Entry 7F2P (electron microscopy, 3.00 A resolution); this record covers chains 1 and e of the 18 polymer chains in the assembly.

# Chain 1
Protein: Cement protein gp16
Organism: Helicobacter phage KHP40
Reference sequence: I7GUT5 (I7GUT5_9CAUD); residue numbers follow UniProt; this construct covers 1-124
Amino-acid sequence (124 residues; row label = number of the first residue in the row):
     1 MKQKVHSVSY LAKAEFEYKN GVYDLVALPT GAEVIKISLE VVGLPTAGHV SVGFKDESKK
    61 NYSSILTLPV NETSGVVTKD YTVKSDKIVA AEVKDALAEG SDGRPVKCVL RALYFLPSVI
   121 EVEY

# Chain e
Protein: KHP40 mcp
Organism: Helicobacter phage KHP40
Reference sequence: I7HFY0 (I7HFY0_9CAUD); residue numbers follow UniProt; this construct covers 1-386
Amino-acid sequence (386 residues; row label = number of the first residue in the row):
     1 MLEKLNNINF NNISNNPNLG IEVGREIQNA SWVKSPFFSI TGTGADRGVR LFSVASQQPF
    61 RPRIKAQLTG SGVSGNTDFE ANYDNLEILS QTIYPDAFGN SLRSKIKAYS ELERIDFIKE
   121 SVDSLTTWMN EERDKRIVAS LTNDFTNYLY NAAMNVATIR KAIFHARNGL KADNSKAFPI
   181 KPIRATMQSV GNVVVQNTSY IILLDSYQAN QLKADSEFKE LRKLYAFAGE DKGMLYSGLL
   241 GVIDNCPVID AGVWNKLNVG MPNSSISDSD FTRYLNKANV SNIVTPMQLK EKLNQEKLNQ
   301 EKLNQEKLKN KDISIGCLIG ASAVLLAGSK ETRFYIDETV DAGRKSLVGV DCLLGVSKAR
   361 YQSTDGVVTP YDNQDYAVIG LVSNME
Unresolved in the structure: 1-5, 297-311

# Interface between chain 1 and chain e
Residue-residue contacts - 14 pairs, chain 1 then chain e:
  Met1(1) with Ile8(e), hydrophobic; Asn9(e), hydrogen bond (backbone-backbone); Phe10(e); Asn12(e), hydrogen bond (backbone-side chain)
  Lys2(1) with Asn7(e); Ile8(e); Asn9(e), hydrogen bond (backbone-backbone); Asn11(e); Asn12(e), hydrogen bond (side chain-backbone)
  Gln3(1) with Asn6(e); Asn7(e); Ile8(e)
  Lys4(1) with Asn6(e)
  Glu123(1) with Asn12(e)

# Summary
5 residues of chain 1 face 7 of chain e across their interface; the contacts include 4 hydrogen bonds. Among
the polar pairs are Met1(1)-Asn12(e), Lys2(1)-Asn12(e) and Met1(1)-Asn9(e).
Chain 1 is Cement protein gp16 and chain e is KHP40 mcp, both from Helicobacter phage KHP40; the structure,
The head structure of Helicobacter pylori bacteriophage KHP40, was determined by electron microscopy together
with 7DN2 and 7DOU from the same study.
